PDB entry 3TM8 | X-ray diffraction, 1.28 A resolution | chain A

== Chain A ==
Molecule: Uncharacterized protein
Source organism: Bdellovibrio bacteriovorus
UniProtKB: Q6MM30 (Q6MM30_BDEBA); residues 1-308 here = UniProt positions 1-308
Sequence (328 residues; each row starts with the number of its first residue; numbers below 1 keep their minus sign (Met-19 is residue -19)):
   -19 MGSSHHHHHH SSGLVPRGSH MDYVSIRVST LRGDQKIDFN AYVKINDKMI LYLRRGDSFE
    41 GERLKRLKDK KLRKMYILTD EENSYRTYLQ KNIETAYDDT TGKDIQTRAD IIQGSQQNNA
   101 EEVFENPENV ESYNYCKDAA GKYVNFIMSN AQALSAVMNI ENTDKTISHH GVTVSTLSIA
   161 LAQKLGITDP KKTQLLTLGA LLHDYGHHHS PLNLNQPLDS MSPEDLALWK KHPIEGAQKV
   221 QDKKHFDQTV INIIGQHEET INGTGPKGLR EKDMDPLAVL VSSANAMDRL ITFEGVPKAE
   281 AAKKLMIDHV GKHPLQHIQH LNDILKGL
Unresolved in the structure: -19 to -1
Differences from the reference sequence: expression tag (-19 to 0)
Metal / ion sites: Fe ion site 1: His150, His183, Asp184, Asn265 (together with phosphate ion); Fe ion site 2: Asp184, His212, His237, Glu238 (together with phosphate ion)
Reported in the primary citation:
  - contacts within the chain: Arg34-Asp37, Phe104-Tyr185 (hydrophobic contact), Pro107-Tyr185 (hydrophobic contact), His150-Asp268, Glu239-Lys247, Glu239-Leu249, Thr240-Leu249 (backbone contact)
  - Fe ion coordination: His150, His183, Asp184, His212, His237, Glu238, Asn265
  - binding site for phosphate ion: His187, Trp209, Arg269

== Overview ==
His150, His183, Asp184 and Asn265 form the Fe ion site 1. The Fe ion site 2 is built by Asp184, His212, His237
and Glu238. The paper reports a binding site for phosphate ion at His187, Trp209 and Arg269; Fe ion
coordination by His150, His183 and Asp184 among others.
Chain A is Uncharacterized protein (Bdellovibrio bacteriovorus); the structure, Bd1817, a HDG"Y"P protein from
Bdellovibrio bacteriovorus, was determined by X-ray diffraction, deposited together with 3TMB, 3TMC and 3TMD.
